7SJR - chains B and A of the 3 polymer chains in the assembly; structure by electron microscopy, 3.80 A resolution.

# Chain B
Molecule: DNA helicase
Organism: Mycolicibacterium smegmatis
Notes: EC 3.6.4.12
UniProtKB: A0A653FJ17 (A0A653FJ17_MYCSM); numbering as in UniProt (aligned over 1-1095)
Amino-acid sequence (1095 residues; row label = number of the first residue in the row):
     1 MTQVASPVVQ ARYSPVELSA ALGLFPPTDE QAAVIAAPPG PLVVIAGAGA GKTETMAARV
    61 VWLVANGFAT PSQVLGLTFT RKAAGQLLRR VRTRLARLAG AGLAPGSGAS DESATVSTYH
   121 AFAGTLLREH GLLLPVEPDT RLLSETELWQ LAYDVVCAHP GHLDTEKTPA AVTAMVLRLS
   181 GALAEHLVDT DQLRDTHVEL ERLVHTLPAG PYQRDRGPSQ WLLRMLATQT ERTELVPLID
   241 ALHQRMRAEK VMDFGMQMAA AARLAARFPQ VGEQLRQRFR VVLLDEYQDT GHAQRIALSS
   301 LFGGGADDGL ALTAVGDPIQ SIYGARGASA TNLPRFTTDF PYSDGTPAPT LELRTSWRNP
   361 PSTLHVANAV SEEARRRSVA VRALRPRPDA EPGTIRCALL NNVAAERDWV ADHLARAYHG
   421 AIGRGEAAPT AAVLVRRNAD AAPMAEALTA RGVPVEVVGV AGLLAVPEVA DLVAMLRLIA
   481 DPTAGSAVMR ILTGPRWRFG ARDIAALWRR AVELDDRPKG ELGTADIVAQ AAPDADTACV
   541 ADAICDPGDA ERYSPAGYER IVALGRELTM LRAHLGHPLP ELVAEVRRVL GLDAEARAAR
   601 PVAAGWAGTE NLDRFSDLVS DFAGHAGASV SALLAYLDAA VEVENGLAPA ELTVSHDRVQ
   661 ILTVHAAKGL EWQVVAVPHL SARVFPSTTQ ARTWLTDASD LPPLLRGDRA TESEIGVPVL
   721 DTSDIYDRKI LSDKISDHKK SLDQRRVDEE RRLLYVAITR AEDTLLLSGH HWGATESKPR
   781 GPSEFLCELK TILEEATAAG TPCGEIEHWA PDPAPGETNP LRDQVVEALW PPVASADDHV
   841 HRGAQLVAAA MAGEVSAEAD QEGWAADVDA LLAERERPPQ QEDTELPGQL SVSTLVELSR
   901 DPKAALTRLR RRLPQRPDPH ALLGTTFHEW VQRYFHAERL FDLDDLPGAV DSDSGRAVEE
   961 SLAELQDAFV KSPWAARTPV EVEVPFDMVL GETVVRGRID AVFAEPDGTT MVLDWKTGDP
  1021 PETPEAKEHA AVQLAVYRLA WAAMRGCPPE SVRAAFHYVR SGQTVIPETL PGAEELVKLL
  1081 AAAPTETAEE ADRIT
Unresolved in the structure: 1-11, 103-109, 207-212, 325-330, 375-383, 458-460, 519-521, 720-727, 798-802, 814-819, 834-837, 854-860, 878-1095
Sequence notes: conflict Ala-325 (Trp in A0A653FJ17)
From the paper describing this entry:
  - binding site for the 70-nt DNA strand: Arg-81, Thr-118, Leu-142, Arg-214 to Arg-216, Phe-254, Arg-436, Asn-438, Thr-663, His-665, Arg-746

# Chain A
Molecule: DNA helicase
Organism: Mycolicibacterium smegmatis
Notes: EC 3.6.4.12
UniProtKB: A0A0D6HKQ2 (A0A0D6HKQ2_MYCSM); residue numbers follow UniProt; this construct covers 1-1045
Amino-acid sequence (1046 residues; row label = number of the first residue in the row; numbering starts at 0):
     0 SMTTRPAESA PQTASTLLEP GSNGVVRLLG GPGTGKSSLL VDTAVQHILA GADPESVLLL
    60 TGSARLRTAA RAAITARLLG AGTVGVVREP LVRTVHSYAF AVLRLAAQRN GDPPPRLITS
   120 AEQDGIIREL LAGDLEDGHR SPVGWPEQLW PALTTAGFAT ELRDLMARCT ERGVDPIALQ
   180 RLGRTAKRPE WLAAGRFAQA YEQIMLLRSA VGMAAPQATV PALGAAELVG AALEALGADD
   240 ELLDTERNRI KLLLVDDAQH LDPQAARLVR ALAAGTGLTV IAGDPDQSVF GYRGADPVLL
   300 RDDTHPAITL TQSYRCAPEI ASAITGLGQR LPGVSDTRHW TGNPQREGTV TVRLAASTHA
   360 EGTMIADALR RAHLVDGIPW SQMAVIVRSV PRVGTALARA LTAAGVPVQD NGTDVPVGRQ
   420 PAAAALLTVL DVTATGHLDA DSAVALLTGP IGRVDPVTLR QLRRALRRAD GSQPPRDFGD
   480 LLVDAIEREP KGLSAEHART LRRLRAVLTA ARRSDASGAD PRYTLWQAWH ASGLQRRWLA
   540 ASERGGSVGA QADRDLDAVT TLFDVADQYV NRTAGASLRG LVDHVTRLGA AVARTEPETA
   600 AEAVAVLSVH GALAGEWDFV VIAGVQEGLW PNMIPRGGVL GTQHLVDVLD GVADMTDRTV
   660 STRAPLVAEE RRLLMAAMGR ARTRVMITAV DSDTGDESLL PSPFCAEISA WATEPVAEPP
   720 LVAPRVLAPS ALVGRLRAVV CAPDGAVDDD ARACAAAQLA RLAAAGVPGA DPSQWHAMTS
   780 LTTEEPLWSE PGHVVTLSPS TLQMLTDCPL RWLLERHGGD DGRDVRSTVG SLVHALVSEP
   840 GKTESQLVNE LEKVWDDLPY DAKWYSDNEL ARHRAMLETF TRWREDTRRQ LTEVATEIPV
   900 EGIVVEPGEN TPGVRVRGRL DRLERDEAGR LVVVDLKTGK SPVTKDDAQN HAQLAMYQLA
   960 VAAGLLDDGD EPGGGKLVYL GKAGAAGATE REQDPLTPDK RAEWLETVGE AAAATAGPRF
  1020 VARVNNGCAN CPVRSSCPAQ ANGDRP
Unresolved in the structure: 0-15, 47-51, 78-83, 108-117, 138-143, 206-223, 290-296, 331-335, 391-392, 410-413, 516-520, 544-546, 572-576, 587-599, 695-697, 714-717, 743-744, 790-791, 840-841, 907-910, 967-968, 982-986, 1040-1045
Sequence notes: expression tag (0)
Ion coordination: 4Fe-4S cluster Fe: Cys-807, Cys-1027, Cys-1030, Cys-1036; Mg2+: Asp-920, Leu-935
Ligand contacts:
  - AMP-PNP (ANP; phosphoaminophosphonic acid-adenylate ester): Gly-30, Pro-31, Gly-32, Thr-33, Gly-34, Lys-35, Ser-36, Ser-37, Leu-38, Gln-286, Tyr-313, Arg-314, Glu-615, Arg-679
  - 4Fe-4S cluster (SF4): Cys-807, Leu-809, Arg-810, Ala-1021, Arg-1022, Val-1023, Asn-1024, Cys-1027, Cys-1030, Val-1032, Arg-1033, Cys-1036, Ala-1038
From the paper describing this entry:
  - Mg2+ coordination: His-833, Asp-920
  - binding site for the 70-nt DNA strand: Arg-825, Lys-936, Lys-939, Ser-940

# How chain B and chain A interact
Pairs across the interface (182):
  Ser-72(B) with Arg-662(A), hydrogen bond (backbone-side chain)
  Arg-81(B) with Gly-694(A)
  Leu-88(B) with Leu-699(A), hydrophobic
  Arg-89(B) with Ser-691(A), hydrogen bond (side chain-backbone); Leu-698(A), hydrogen bond (side chain-backbone); Leu-699(A)
  Arg-92(B) with Glu-626(A), salt bridge; Leu-699(A); Pro-700(A), hydrogen bond (side chain-backbone)
  Asp-111(B) with Arg-670(A), salt bridge
  Thr-125(B) with Pro-634(A)
  Glu-129(B) with Gly-637(A)
  Leu-132(B) with Ala-151(A); Gly-156(A); Phe-157(A); Glu-160(A); Val-638(A), hydrophobic
  Glu-137(B) with Thr-154(A); Ala-155(A); Gly-156(A), hydrogen bond (side chain-backbone)
  Tyr-153(B) with Asp-860(A), hydrogen bond
  Val-156(B) with Trp-863(A), hydrogen bond (backbone-side chain)
  Cys-157(B) with Asp-860(A); Ala-861(A)
  His-159(B) with Trp-863(A)
  Gly-161(B) with Trp-863(A)
  His-162(B) with Asn-867(A)
  Leu-163(B) with Trp-863(A), hydrophobic; Asn-867(A), hydrogen bond (backbone-side chain)
  Glu-166(B) with Asn-867(A)
  Lys-167(B) with Trp-863(A)
  Thr-168(B) with Tyr-864(A)
  Pro-169(B) with Trp-863(A), hydrophobic; Tyr-864(A)
  Gln-274(B) with Arg-657(A), hydrogen bond; Thr-661(A), hydrogen bond
  Gln-277(B) with Arg-657(A); Thr-658(A)
  Arg-278(B) with Thr-661(A), hydrogen bond (side chain-backbone)
  Ala-480(B) with Pro-455(A)
  Pro-482(B) with Pro-455(A), hydrophobic; Val-456(A), hydrophobic; Arg-459(A)
  Thr-483(B) with Arg-459(A); Asp-820(A)
  Gly-485(B) with Gly-817(A); Gly-818(A); Asp-819(A)
  Ser-486(B) with Asp-820(A); Pro-1031(A), hydrogen bond (side chain-backbone); Ser-1034(A)
  Met-489(B) with Leu-813(A), hydrophobic; Gly-817(A); Gly-818(A)
  Arg-490(B) with Ser-1034(A), hydrogen bond (side chain-backbone)
  Thr-493(B) with Ser-1035(A), hydrogen bond
  Pro-495(B) with His-775(A); Thr-778(A), hydrogen bond (backbone-side chain)
  Arg-496(B) with His-775(A); Thr-778(A)
  Arg-498(B) with Thr-778(A), hydrogen bond; Leu-780(A); Thr-781(A)
  Phe-499(B) with Thr-781(A)
  Gly-500(B) with Thr-781(A); Thr-782(A)
  Ala-501(B) with Leu-786(A); Leu-812(A), hydrophobic; Phe-1019(A), hydrophobic
  Arg-502(B) with Pro-785(A), hydrogen bond (side chain-backbone); Leu-786(A), hydrogen bond (side chain-backbone)
  Asp-503(B) with Thr-781(A), hydrogen bond; Thr-782(A)
  Trp-508(B) with His-816(A)
  Asp-515(B) with Arg-463(A)
  Asp-516(B) with Arg-467(A), salt bridge
  Thr-524(B) with Leu-835(A)
  Asp-526(B) with Gln-472(A); Pro-473(A)
  Ile-527(B) with Thr-827(A); Ser-830(A); Ala-834(A), hydrophobic
  Val-528(B) with Val-853(A), hydrophobic; Asp-856(A)
  Ala-531(B) with Thr-827(A); Pro-858(A)
  Asp-534(B) with Arg-462(A), salt bridge; Arg-466(A); Phe-477(A), hydrogen bond (side chain-backbone)
  Ala-535(B) with Arg-466(A)
  Asp-536(B) with Arg-462(A); Arg-463(A), salt bridge; Arg-466(A), salt bridge
  Thr-537(B) with Arg-459(A), hydrogen bond (backbone-side chain); Arg-463(A), hydrogen bond (backbone-side chain)
  Cys-539(B) with Arg-459(A), hydrogen bond
  Val-540(B) with Gly-817(A)
  Ala-541(B) with Val-456(A)
  Asp-542(B) with Arg-459(A), salt bridge; Arg-463(A), salt bridge
  Cys-545(B) with Val-456(A), hydrophobic
  Asp-546(B) with Gln-460(A)
  Ser-554(B) with Thr-782(A)
  Gly-557(B) with Thr-781(A)
  Arg-560(B) with Ser-779(A), hydrogen bond (side chain-backbone); Thr-781(A)
  Arg-572(B) with Asp-454(A); Val-456(A)
  His-574(B) with Val-547(A)
  His-577(B) with Val-547(A); Gln-550(A)
  Pro-578(B) with Gln-550(A)
  Gly-591(B) with His-775(A)
  Asp-593(B) with Ser-729(A)
  Ala-594(B) with Ser-729(A); Gly-733(A)
  Glu-595(B) with His-775(A)
  Arg-597(B) with Ala-730(A); Gly-733(A); Ala-737(A)
  Ala-598(B) with Gly-733(A); Arg-736(A)
  Val-602(B) with Arg-734(A); Ala-737(A); Val-738(A), hydrophobic; Ala-741(A), hydrophobic; Val-746(A), hydrophobic; Asp-747(A)
  Ala-604(B) with Arg-734(A)
  Gly-605(B) with Arg-734(A), hydrogen bond (backbone-side chain)
  Trp-606(B) with Ala-722(A); Arg-724(A); Val-725(A); Arg-734(A)
  Asp-613(B) with His-358(A), salt bridge; Arg-398(A), salt bridge
  Ser-616(B) with Arg-398(A)
  Asp-617(B) with Arg-398(A), salt bridge
  Val-826(B) with Ala-1021(A); Arg-1022(A); Val-1023(A)
  Glu-827(B) with Val-1020(A); Ala-1021(A); Arg-1022(A), salt bridge
  Ala-828(B) with Ala-1021(A), hydrogen bond (backbone-backbone); Pro-1037(A)
  Leu-829(B) with Arg-1018(A); Phe-1019(A)
  Trp-830(B) with Leu-809(A), hydrophobic; Phe-1019(A), hydrogen bond (backbone-backbone)
  Pro-831(B) with Leu-780(A), hydrophobic; Arg-1018(A), hydrogen bond (backbone-side chain)
  Val-833(B) with Arg-1018(A)
  His-841(B) with Met-777(A)
  Ala-844(B) with Pro-771(A), hydrophobic; Trp-774(A), hydrophobic; Met-777(A), hydrophobic
  Leu-846(B) with Arg-751(A)
  Val-847(B) with Trp-774(A), hydrophobic
  Ala-850(B) with Ala-755(A)
  Met-851(B) with Ala-759(A), hydrophobic
  Gln-861(B) with Cys-753(A), hydrogen bond
  Glu-862(B) with Arg-724(A), salt bridge; Arg-734(A), salt bridge
  Trp-864(B) with Leu-735(A), hydrophobic; Ala-750(A)
  Ala-865(B) with Gln-757(A)
  Asp-867(B) with Arg-370(A), salt bridge; Arg-724(A), salt bridge; Leu-726(A); Leu-731(A)
  Val-868(B) with Leu-731(A), hydrophobic; Gln-757(A)
  Ala-870(B) with Leu-373(A), hydrophobic
  Leu-871(B) with Arg-369(A); Leu-726(A), hydrophobic; Pro-728(A), hydrophobic; Leu-731(A), hydrophobic
  Leu-872(B) with Ala-764(A), hydrophobic
  Glu-874(B) with Arg-369(A), salt bridge; Leu-373(A)
  Arg-875(B) with Val-766(A)
Other interface residues (no listed pair), chain B (133 interface residues in all): Gln-73, Ser-113, Arg-128, Leu-133, Pro-135, Pro-138, Thr-165, Val-172, Phe-268, Gln-270, Ile-479, Ile-504, Ala-505, Leu-514, Ala-525, Ala-529, Gln-530, Ala-556, Leu-575, Gly-576, Arg-600, Ala-607, Thr-609, Glu-610, Ser-620, Val-825, Pro-832, His-839, Val-840, Arg-842, Gly-843
Other interface residues (no listed pair), chain A (139 interface residues in all): Gln-147, Pro-150, His-372, Ala-399, Pro-420, Pro-474, Asp-476, Gly-478, Arg-553, Ile-633, Val-666, Asp-690, Asp-692, Pro-702, Pro-723, Ala-727, Val-732, Val-739, Cys-740, Ala-754, Ala-756, Leu-758, Arg-760, Leu-761, Ala-762, Asp-770, Ala-776, Glu-784, Trp-787, Arg-815, Leu-831, Lys-862, Val-1032, Ala-1038

# Summary
The interface between chain B and chain A involves 133 residues on one side and 139 on the other, with 29
hydrogen bonds and 17 salt bridges. Polar pairs include Arg-92(B)/Glu-626(A), Asp-111(B)/Arg-670(A) and
Asp-516(B)/Arg-467(A). The paper reports a binding site for the 70-nt DNA strand at Arg-81(B), Thr-118(B) and
Arg-825(A) among others; Mg2+ coordination by His-833(A) and Asp-920(A).
Chain B is DNA helicase and chain A is DNA helicase, both from Mycolicibacterium smegmatis; the structure,
Cryo-EM structure of AdnA-AdnB(W325A) in complex with DNA and AMPPNP, was determined by electron microscopy.
